PDB entry 1KFG | X-ray diffraction, 1.90 A resolution | chains A and B

[Chain A (and B)]
Protein: Endoglucanase G
Organism: Clostridium cellulolyticum
Notes: EC 3.2.1.4; fragment: residues 36-649 of SWS P37700; chain B of this document is another copy of the same molecule, construct and numbering; everything in this record applies to it too
Reference sequence: P37700 (GUNG_CLOCE); residues 1-614 here correspond to UniProt positions 36-649 (UniProt number = residue number + 35)
Sequence (614 residues; numbered 1 to 614; the number before each row is that of its first residue):
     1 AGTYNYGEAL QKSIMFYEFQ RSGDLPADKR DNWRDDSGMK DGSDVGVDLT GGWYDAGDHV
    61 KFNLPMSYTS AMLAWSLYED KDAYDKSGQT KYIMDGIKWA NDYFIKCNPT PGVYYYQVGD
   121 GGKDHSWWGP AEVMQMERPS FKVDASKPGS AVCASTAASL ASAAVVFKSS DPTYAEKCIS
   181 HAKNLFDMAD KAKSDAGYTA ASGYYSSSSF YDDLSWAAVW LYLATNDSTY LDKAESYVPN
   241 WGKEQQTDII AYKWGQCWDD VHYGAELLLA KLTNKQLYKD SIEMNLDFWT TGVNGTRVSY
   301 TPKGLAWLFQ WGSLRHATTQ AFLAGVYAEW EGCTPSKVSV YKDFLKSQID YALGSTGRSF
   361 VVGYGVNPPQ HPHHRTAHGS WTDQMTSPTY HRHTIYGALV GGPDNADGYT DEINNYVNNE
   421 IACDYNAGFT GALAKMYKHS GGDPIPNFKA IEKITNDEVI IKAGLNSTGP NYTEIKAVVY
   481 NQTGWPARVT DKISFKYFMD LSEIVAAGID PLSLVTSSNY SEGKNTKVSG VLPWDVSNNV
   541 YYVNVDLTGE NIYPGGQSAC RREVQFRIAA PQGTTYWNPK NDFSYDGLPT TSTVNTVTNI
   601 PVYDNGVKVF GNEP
Unresolved in the structure: 1-2 (chain B: 1)
Sequence notes: conflict Thr574 (Arg609 in P37700), Thr575 (Arg610 in P37700)
Metal / ion sites: Mg2+ site 1 near Asp24 (its only coordinating residue here); Ca2+ site 1: Ser209, Asp212, Asp213, Asp259; Mg2+ site 2 near His371 (its only coordinating residue here); Ca2+ site 2: Asp500, Glu503, Asn578, Asn581, Asp582; Mg2+ site 3 near Asp500 (its only coordinating residue here)
UniProt features mapped onto this chain:
  - active site: Asp58 (Nucleophile), His373, Asp411, Glu420
From the paper describing this entry:
  - binding site for 4-thio-beta-D-glucopyranose: Phe309
  - catalytic residues: Asp55 (by similarity / conservation)

[How chain A and chain B interact]
Contacting residue pairs - 6 pairs, chain A then chain B:
  Gln370(A) - Asn294(B)
  Thr386(A) - Ser336(B)
  Thr389(A) - Thr291(B)
  Thr389(A) - Ser336(B)
  Thr389(A) - Lys337(B)
  Thr455(A) - Gly295(B)
Other interface residues (no listed pair), chain A (5 interface residues in all): Tyr390
Other interface residues (no listed pair), chain B (6 interface residues in all): Gly292

[In short]
Chain A and chain B form an interface of 5 and 6 residues respectively. Ser209(A), Asp212(A), Asp213(A) and
Asp259(A) coordinate Ca2+ site 1. Curated annotation (UniProt) lists 4 active-site residues on chain A. From
the paper: the catalytic residue Asp55(A); a binding site for 4-thio-beta-D-glucopyranose at Phe309(A).
Chain A and chain B are both Endoglucanase G (Clostridium cellulolyticum); the structure, The X-ray Crystal
Structure of Cel9G from Clostridium cellulolyticum complexed with a Thio-Oligosaccharide Inhibitor, was
determined by X-ray diffraction together with 1GA2 and 1G87 from the same study.
